5EXH - chains B and C of the 3 polymer chains in the assembly; structure by X-ray diffraction, 1.30 A resolution.

[Chain B]
Molecule: 12-nt DNA strand
Sequence (12 nucleotides; row label = number of the first residue in the row):
     1 GAATCXGGAT TC
Modified positions: 1CC (5-carboxy-2'-deoxycytidine monophosphate) at position 6

[Chain C]
Molecule: Methylcytosine dioxygenase TET3
Source organism: Mus musculus
Notes: EC 1.14.11.-; fragment: CXXC domain
Reference sequence: L0HN04 (L0HN04_MOUSE); numbering as in UniProt (aligned over 51-96)
Amino-acid sequence (47 residues; row label = number of the first residue in the row):
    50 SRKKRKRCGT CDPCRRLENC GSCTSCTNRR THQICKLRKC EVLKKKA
Unresolved in the structure: 50-51
Differences from the reference sequence: expression tag (50)
Bound ions: Zn2+ site 1: Cys57, Cys60, Cys63, Cys89; Zn2+ site 2: Cys69, Cys72, Cys75, Cys84
From the paper describing this entry:
  - binding site for the 12-nt DNA strand: His81, Ile83, Lys88
  - binding site for the 12-nt DNA strand (chain B): Ser74, Thr80, His81, Gln82
  - specificity-determining residues: Lys88
  - mutagenesis - H81A: abolished binding to the 12-nt DNA strand (chain B)
  - mutagenesis - T80A (Kd = 0.91 uM), Q82A (Kd 0.97 uM), K88A (>27-fold): decreased binding to the 12-nt DNA strand (chain B)
  - mutagenesis - K88A (3-fold): decreased binding to CCG DNA
  - mutagenesis - T80A (Kd = 1.79 uM), Q82A (Kd 2.38 uM): unchanged binding to CCG DNA
  - mutagenesis - K88A: increased catalytic activity on methylated luciferase reporter gene
  - mutagenesis - C60A/C72A: increased catalytic activity

[Interface between chain B and chain C]
Residue-residue contacts - 13 pairs, chain B then chain C:
  DC5(B) - Thr73(C)  phosphate contact
  DC5(B) - Asn77(C)  sugar contact
  1CC_6(B) - Asn77(C)  hydrogen bond to the phosphate
  1CC_6(B) - Thr80(C)  base contact
  1CC_6(B) - Gln82(C)  base contact
  DG7(B) - Arg79(C)  salt bridge to the phosphate
  DG7(B) - Thr80(C)  base contact
  DG7(B) - His81(C)  hydrogen bond to the base
  DG7(B) - Gln82(C)  base contact
  DG8(B) - His81(C)  hydrogen bond to the base
  DA9(B) - His81(C)  base contact
  DT10(B) - Lys53(C)  hydrogen bond to the base
  DC12(B) - Lys55(C)  salt bridge to the phosphate
Other interface residues (no listed pair), chain B (8 interface residues in all): DT11

[Summary]
The chain B/chain C interface involves 8 residues from each chain, with 4 hydrogen bonds and 2 salt bridges.
Among the polar pairs are DG7(B)-His81(C), DG8(B)-His81(C) and DT10(B)-Lys53(C). From the paper: a binding
site for the 12-nt DNA strand (chain B) at Ser74(C), Thr80(C) and His81(C) among others; T80A, Q82A and K88A
of chain C reduce binding to the 12-nt DNA strand (chain B); 5 substitutions were tested in all.
Chain B is a 12-nt DNA strand and chain C is Methylcytosine dioxygenase TET3 (Mus musculus); the structure,
Crystal structure of mTET3-CXXC domain in complex with 5-carboxylcytosine DNA at 1.3 Angstroms resolution, was
determined by X-ray diffraction.
